Entry 5S4R (X-ray diffraction, 2.35 A resolution); this record covers chains A and F of the 6 polymer chains in the assembly.

== Chain A ==
Name: Tubulin alpha-1B chain
From: Bos taurus
UniProt: P81947 (TBA1B_BOVIN); residues 1-451 here = UniProt positions 1-451
Sequence (451 residues; numbered 1 to 451; the number before each row is that of its first residue):
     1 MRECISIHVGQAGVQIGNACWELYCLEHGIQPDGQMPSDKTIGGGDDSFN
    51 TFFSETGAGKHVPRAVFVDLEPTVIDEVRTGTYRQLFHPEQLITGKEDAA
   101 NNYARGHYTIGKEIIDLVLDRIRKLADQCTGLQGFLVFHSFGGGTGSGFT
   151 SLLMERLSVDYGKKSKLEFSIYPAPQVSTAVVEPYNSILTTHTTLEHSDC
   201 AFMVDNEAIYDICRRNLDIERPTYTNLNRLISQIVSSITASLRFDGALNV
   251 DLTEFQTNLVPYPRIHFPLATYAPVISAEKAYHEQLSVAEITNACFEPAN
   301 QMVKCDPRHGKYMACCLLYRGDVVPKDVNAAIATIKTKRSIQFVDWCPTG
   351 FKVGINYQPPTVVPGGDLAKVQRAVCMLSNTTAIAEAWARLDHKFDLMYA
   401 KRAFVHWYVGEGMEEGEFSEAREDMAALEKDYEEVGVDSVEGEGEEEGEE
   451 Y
Disordered / not traced: 439-451
Metal / ion sites: Ca2+: D39, T41, G44, E55
Small-molecule neighbours:
  - GTP (guanosine-5'-triphosphate): G10, Q11, A12, Q15, I16, D69, D98, A99, A100, N101, S140, G142, G143, G144, T145, G146, I171, P173, V177, S178, E183, N206, Y224, L227, N228, I231
  - NW7 (3-ethyl-5-methyl-N-(5-methyl-1,2-oxazol-3-yl)-1,2-oxazole-4-carboxamide): T179, A180, V181

== Chain F ==
Name: Tubulin-Tyrosine Ligase
From: Gallus gallus
UniProt: E1BQ43 (E1BQ43_CHICK); residues 1-378 here = UniProt positions 1-378
Sequence (384 residues; each row starts with the number of its first residue):
     1 MYTFVVRDENSSVYAEVSRLLLATGQWKRLRKDNPRFNLMLGERNRLPFG
    51 RLGHEPGLVQLVNYYRGADKLCRKASLVKLIKTSPELSESCTWFPESYVI
   101 YPTNLKTPVAPAQNGIRHLINNTRTDEREVFLAAYNRRREGREGNVWIAK
   151 SSAGAKGEGILISSEASELLDFIDEQGQVHVIQKYLEKPLLLEPGHRKFD
   201 IRSWVLVDHLYNIYLYREGVLRTSSEPYNSANFQDKTCHLTNHCIQKEYS
   251 KNYGRYEEGNEMFFEEFNQYLMDALNTTLENSILLQIKHIIRSCLMCIEP
   301 AISTKHLHYQSFQLFGFDFMVDEELKVWLIEVNGAPACAQKLYAELCQGI
   351 VDVAISSVFPLADTGQKTSQPTSIFIKLHHHHHH
Disordered / not traced: 106-124, 156-158, 363-370, 383-384
Construct notes: expression tag (379-384)
Metal / ion sites: Mg2+: E331 (together with AMP-PCP)
Small-molecule neighbours: AMP-PCP (ACP; phosphomethylphosphonic acid adenylate ester): K74, I148, K150, A155, Q183, K184, Y185, L186, K198, D200, R202, R222, H239, L240, T241, N242, D318, M320, I330, E331, N333

== How chain A and chain F interact ==
Contacting residue pairs (22; chain A residue first):
  Q176(A) with P56(F)
  E207(A) with H54(F), salt bridge
  E297(A) with H306(F)
  P298(A) with H306(F); L307(F), hydrophobic
  K304(A) with H54(F)
  D306(A) with R66(F); L307(F)
  R308(A) with P300(F), hydrogen bond (side chain-backbone); A301(F), hydrogen bond (side chain-backbone); I302(F); S303(F), hydrogen bond (side chain-backbone)
  H309(A) with R66(F), hydrogen bond (side chain-backbone); G67(F); A301(F)
  S340(A) with A301(F)
  E386(A) with G50(F); R66(F), salt bridge
  R390(A) with G50(F); H54(F), hydrogen bond
  H393(A) with R51(F)
  E433(A) with R46(F), salt bridge
Interface residues without a listed pair, chain A (15 interface residues in all): C305, K338
Interface residues without a listed pair, chain F (15 interface residues in all): G53, H308

== Summary ==
Chain A and chain F each contribute 15 residues to their interface; the contacts include 5 hydrogen bonds and
3 salt bridges. Polar contacts include E207(A)-H54(F), E386(A)-R66(F) and E433(A)-R46(F). Bound to chain A:
GTP and compound NW7. Bound to chain F: AMP-PCP.
Here chain A is Tubulin alpha-1B chain (Bos taurus) and chain F is Tubulin-Tyrosine Ligase (Gallus gallus).
Entry 5S4R (Tubulin-Z117233350-complex) was determined by X-ray diffraction, deposited together with 5S4L,
5S4M, 5S4N, 5S4O, 5S4P, 5S4Q and 52 further entries.
